PDB entry 6VLY | X-ray diffraction, 1.86 A resolution | chains A and D of the 4 polymer chains in the assembly

# Chain A (and D)
Molecule: Enoyl-[acyl-carrier-protein] reductase [NADH]
Organism: Alistipes finegoldii
Notes: EC 1.3.1.9; chain D of this document is another copy of the same molecule, construct and numbering; everything in this record applies to it too
Reference sequence: A0A174E195 (A0A174E195_9BACT); residues 1-289 here = UniProt positions 1-289
Amino-acid sequence (309 residues; row label = number of the first residue in the row; numbers below 1 keep their minus sign (Met-19 is residue -19)):
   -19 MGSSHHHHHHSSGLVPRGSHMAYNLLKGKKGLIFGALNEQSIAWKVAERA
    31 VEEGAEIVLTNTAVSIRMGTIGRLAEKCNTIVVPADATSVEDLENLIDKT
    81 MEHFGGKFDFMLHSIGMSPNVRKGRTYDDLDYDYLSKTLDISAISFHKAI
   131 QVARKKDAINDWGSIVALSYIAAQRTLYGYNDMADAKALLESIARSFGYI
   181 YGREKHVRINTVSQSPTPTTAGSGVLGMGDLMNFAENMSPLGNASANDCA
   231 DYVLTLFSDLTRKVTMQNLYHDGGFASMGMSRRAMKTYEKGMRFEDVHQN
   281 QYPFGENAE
Unresolved in the structure: -19 to -9, 285-289 (chain D: -19 to 2, 287-289)
Sequence notes: initiating methionine (-19); expression tag (-18 to 0)
Ligand contacts: NADH (NAI; 1,4-dihydronicotinamide adenine dinucleotide): Gly15, Ala16, Leu17, Ser21, Ile22, Asn41, Thr42, Ser45, Ala65, Asp66, Ala67, Thr68, Ser94, Ile95, Gly96, Met97, Ile121, Leu148, Ser149, Tyr150, Tyr160, Met163, Lys167, Gln194, Ser195, Pro196, Thr197, Thr199, Thr200, Ala201, Gly202, Met208
Reported in the primary citation:
  - conformationally variable residues (order/disorder transition): Thr197 to Gly209
  - binding site for NADH: Asn41, Ser45, Ala67, Lys167, Thr197, Thr199, Ala201
  - catalytic residues: Lys167
  - contacts within the chain: Met265-Lys266 (backbone contact)
  - specificity-determining residues: Arg102, Val205

# How chain A and chain D interact
Pairs across the interface - 102 pairs, chain A then chain D:
  Ser-8(A) - His186(D)  hydrogen bond (backbone-side chain)
  Gly-7(A) - Trp142(D)
  Gly-7(A) - His186(D)
  Gly-7(A) - Lys243(D)  hydrogen bond (backbone-side chain)
  Leu-6(A) - Trp142(D)
  Val-5(A) - Trp142(D)  hydrophobic
  Val-5(A) - Arg242(D)
  Val-5(A) - Lys243(D)
  Pro-4(A) - Trp142(D)
  Pro-4(A) - Arg242(D)  hydrogen bond (backbone-side chain)
  Met1(A) - Leu240(D)  hydrophobic
  Met1(A) - Arg242(D)
  Tyr3(A) - Tyr3(D)
  Tyr3(A) - Asn4(D)
  Tyr3(A) - Leu5(D)  hydrophobic
  Asn4(A) - Tyr3(D)
  Leu5(A) - Tyr3(D)  hydrophobic
  Leu5(A) - Leu240(D)  hydrophobic
  Arg29(A) - Leu240(D)
  Arg134(A) - Gln279(D)  hydrogen bond (side chain-backbone)
  Lys135(A) - Gln279(D)
  Tyr179(A) - Pro220(D)
  Tyr179(A) - Met258(D)  hydrophobic
  Tyr179(A) - Ser261(D)
  Tyr179(A) - Arg262(D)  hydrogen bond (side chain-backbone)
  Tyr179(A) - Asp276(D)
  Ile180(A) - Val277(D)  hydrophobic
  Gly182(A) - Pro220(D)
  Gly182(A) - Leu221(D)
  Arg183(A) - Pro220(D)
  Arg183(A) - Phe274(D)
  Arg183(A) - Asp276(D)  salt bridge
  Arg183(A) - Val277(D)
  Arg183(A) - Phe284(D)
  Glu184(A) - Asn280(D)
  His186(A) - Leu221(D)
  Pro220(A) - Tyr179(D)
  Pro220(A) - Gly182(D)
  Pro220(A) - Arg183(D)
  Pro220(A) - Met246(D)  hydrophobic
  Leu221(A) - Gly182(D)
  Leu221(A) - His186(D)
  Leu221(A) - Arg242(D)
  Leu221(A) - Lys243(D)  hydrogen bond (backbone-side chain)
  Leu221(A) - Thr245(D)
  Gly222(A) - Lys243(D)  hydrogen bond (backbone-side chain)
  Asn223(A) - Lys243(D)  hydrogen bond (backbone-side chain)
  Ala224(A) - Lys243(D)
  Asp228(A) - Lys243(D)
  Asp231(A) - Leu240(D)
  Tyr232(A) - Leu240(D)
  Tyr232(A) - Thr241(D)
  Tyr232(A) - Val244(D)  hydrophobic
  Thr235(A) - Leu240(D)
  Leu240(A) - Leu5(D)  hydrophobic
  Leu240(A) - Arg29(D)
  Leu240(A) - Asp231(D)
  Leu240(A) - Tyr232(D)
  Leu240(A) - Thr235(D)
  Thr241(A) - Tyr232(D)
  Arg242(A) - Leu221(D)
  Lys243(A) - Leu221(D)  hydrogen bond (side chain-backbone)
  Lys243(A) - Gly222(D)  hydrogen bond (side chain-backbone)
  Lys243(A) - Asn223(D)  hydrogen bond (side chain-backbone)
  Lys243(A) - Ala224(D)
  Lys243(A) - Asp228(D)
  Lys243(A) - His251(D)
  Lys243(A) - Asp252(D)  hydrogen bond (backbone-backbone)
  Lys243(A) - Gly253(D)  hydrogen bond (backbone-backbone)
  Val244(A) - Tyr232(D)  hydrophobic
  Val244(A) - His251(D)
  Thr245(A) - Leu221(D)
  Thr245(A) - Gly253(D)
  Thr245(A) - Gly254(D)
  Met246(A) - Pro220(D)  hydrophobic
  Met246(A) - Ser257(D)  hydrogen bond (backbone-side chain)
  Met246(A) - Met258(D)  hydrophobic
  Gln247(A) - Tyr250(D)
  Gln247(A) - Ser257(D)  hydrogen bond
  Tyr250(A) - Gln247(D)
  His251(A) - Lys243(D)
  His251(A) - Val244(D)
  Asp252(A) - Lys243(D)
  Gly253(A) - Lys243(D)  hydrogen bond (backbone-backbone)
  Gly253(A) - Thr245(D)
  Gly254(A) - Thr245(D)
  Ser257(A) - Met246(D)  hydrogen bond (side chain-backbone)
  Ser257(A) - Gln247(D)  hydrogen bond
  Met258(A) - Tyr179(D)  hydrophobic
  Met258(A) - Met246(D)  hydrophobic
  Ser261(A) - Tyr179(D)
  Arg262(A) - Tyr179(D)  hydrogen bond (backbone-side chain)
  Phe274(A) - Arg183(D)
  Asp276(A) - Tyr179(D)
  Asp276(A) - Arg183(D)  salt bridge
  Val277(A) - Ile180(D)  hydrophobic
  Val277(A) - Arg183(D)
  Gln279(A) - Arg134(D)  hydrogen bond (backbone-side chain)
  Gln279(A) - Lys135(D)
  Gln279(A) - Glu184(D)
  Asn280(A) - Glu184(D)
  Phe284(A) - Arg183(D)
Also at the interface, not in a pair above, chain A (60 interface residues in all): Trp142, Arg175, Gly178, Lys185, Val187, Arg188, Asp239, Leu249, His278, Pro283
Also at the interface, not in a pair above, chain D (54 interface residues in all): Arg175, Gly178, Lys185, Val187, Arg188, Asp239, Leu249, His278, Pro283
Interface features reported in the paper:
  - specific contacts: Val277(A)-Ile180(D) (hydrophobic contact), Asp276(D)-Arg183(A) (hydrogen bond)

# Summary
60 residues of chain A and 54 residues of chain D are in contact, with 20 hydrogen bonds and 2 salt bridges.
Polar pairs include Arg183(A)-Asp276(D), Ser-8(A)-His186(D) and Gly-7(A)-Lys243(D). The paper describes a
hydrophobic contact between Val277(A) and Ile180(D); a hydrogen bond between Asp276(D) and Arg183(A). From the
paper: the catalytic residue Lys167(A); a binding site for NADH at Asn41(A), Ser45(A) and Ala67(A) among
others.
Both chains are Enoyl-[acyl-carrier-protein] reductase [NADH] (Alistipes finegoldii). Entry 6VLY (Crystal
structure of FabI-NADH complex from Alistipes finegoldii) was determined by X-ray diffraction (same
publication as 6VLX).
